PDB entry 4KYC | X-ray diffraction, 1.95 A resolution | chain A

# Chain A
Protein: Maltose-binding periplasmic protein, Phosphoprotein,  chimeric construct
Organism: Escherichia coli
Notes: fragment: unprot P0AEX9 residues 27-392, unprot Q91MK1 residues 339-388
UniProt: chimeric construct of P0AEX9, Q91MK1: residues 1-366 from P0AEX9 (MALE_ECOLI) positions 27-392 (UniProt number = residue number + 26); residues 1339-1388 from Q91MK1 positions 339-388 (UniProt number = residue number - 1000)
Sequence (420 residues; numbered 1 to 1388; 968 numbers in that range are skipped by the numbering (no residue carries them; nothing is unmodelled there); the number before each row is that of its first residue):
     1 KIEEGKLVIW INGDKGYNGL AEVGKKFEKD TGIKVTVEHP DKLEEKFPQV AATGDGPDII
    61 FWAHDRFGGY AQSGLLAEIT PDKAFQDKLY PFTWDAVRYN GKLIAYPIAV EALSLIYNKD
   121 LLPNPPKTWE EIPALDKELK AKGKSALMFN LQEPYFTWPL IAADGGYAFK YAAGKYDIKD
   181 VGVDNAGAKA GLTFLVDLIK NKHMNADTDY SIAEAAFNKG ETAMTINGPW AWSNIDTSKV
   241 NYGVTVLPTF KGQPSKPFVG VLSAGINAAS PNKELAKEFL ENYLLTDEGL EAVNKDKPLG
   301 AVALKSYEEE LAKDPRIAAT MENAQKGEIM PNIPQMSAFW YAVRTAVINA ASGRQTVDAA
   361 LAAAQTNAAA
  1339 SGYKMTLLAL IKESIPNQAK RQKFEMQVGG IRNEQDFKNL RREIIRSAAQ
Sequence notes: engineered mutation A172 (Glu198 in P0AEX9), A173 (Asn199 in P0AEX9), A359 (Glu385 in P0AEX9), A362 (Lys388 in P0AEX9), A363 (Asp389 in P0AEX9), S1352 (Cys352 in Q91MK1); linker (367-370)
Small-molecule neighbours: boric acid (BO3): E44, R66, E153, P154, W340, Y341, R344

# In short
Chain A binds boric acid.
Chain A is Maltose-binding periplasmic protein, Phosphoprotein,  chimeric construct (Escherichia coli); the
structure, Structure of the C-terminal domain of the Menangle virus phosphoprotein, fused to MBP, was
determined by X-ray diffraction, deposited together with 4KYD and 4KYE.
